PDB entry 7NVG | electron microscopy, 3.70 A resolution | chains N1 and O1 of the 147 polymer chains in the assembly

# Chain N1 (and O1)
Molecule: Flagellar M-ring protein
From: Salmonella enterica subsp. enterica serovar Typhimurium
Notes: chain O1 of this document is another copy of the same molecule, construct and numbering; everything in this record applies to it too
UniProtKB: P15928 (FLIF_SALTY); numbering as in UniProt (aligned over 1-560)
Sequence (560 residues; numbered 1 to 560; the number before each row is that of its first residue):
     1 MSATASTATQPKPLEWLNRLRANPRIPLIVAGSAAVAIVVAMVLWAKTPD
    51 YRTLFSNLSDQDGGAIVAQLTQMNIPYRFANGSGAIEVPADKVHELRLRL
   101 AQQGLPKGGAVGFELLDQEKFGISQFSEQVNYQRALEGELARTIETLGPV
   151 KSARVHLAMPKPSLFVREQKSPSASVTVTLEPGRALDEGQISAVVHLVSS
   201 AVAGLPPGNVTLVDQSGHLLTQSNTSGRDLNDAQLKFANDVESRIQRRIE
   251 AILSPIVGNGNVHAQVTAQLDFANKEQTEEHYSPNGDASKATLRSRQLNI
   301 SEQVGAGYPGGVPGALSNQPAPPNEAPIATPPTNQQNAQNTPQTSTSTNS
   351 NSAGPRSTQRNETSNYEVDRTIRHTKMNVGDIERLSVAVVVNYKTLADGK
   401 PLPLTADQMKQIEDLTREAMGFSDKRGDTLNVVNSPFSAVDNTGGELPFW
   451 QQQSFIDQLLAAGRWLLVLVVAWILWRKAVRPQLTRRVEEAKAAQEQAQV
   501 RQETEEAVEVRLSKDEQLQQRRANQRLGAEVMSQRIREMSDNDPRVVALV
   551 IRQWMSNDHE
Disordered / not traced: 1-124, 224-230, 305-354, 395-401, 439-560

# How chain N1 and chain O1 interact
Residue-residue contacts (151):
  Glu128(N1) with Phe126(O1)
  Tyr132(N1) with Phe126(O1), hydrophobic; Val130(O1), hydrophobic
  Ala135(N1) with Arg134(O1)
  Leu136(N1) with Arg134(O1)
  Glu139(N1) with Arg154(O1), salt bridge; His156(O1), salt bridge
  Leu140(N1) with His156(O1)
  Arg142(N1) with Arg154(O1)
  Thr143(N1) with Arg154(O1); His156(O1)
  Leu147(N1) with Val213(O1), hydrophobic; Asp214(O1); Gln215(O1); Ser216(O1); Gly217(O1)
  Gly148(N1) with Gln215(O1), hydrogen bond (backbone-backbone)
  Pro162(N1) with Phe165(O1)
  Phe165(N1) with Phe165(O1)
  Gln190(N1) with Ser216(O1), hydrogen bond (side chain-backbone); Gly217(O1); His218(O1), hydrogen bond (side chain-backbone)
  Ser192(N1) with Leu219(O1)
  Ala193(N1) with Val213(O1); Gly217(O1); His218(O1); Leu219(O1), hydrophobic
  His196(N1) with Leu219(O1); Ser223(O1)
  Leu197(N1) with Ser175(O1), hydrogen bond (backbone-side chain); Thr177(O1); Val213(O1), hydrophobic
  Ser200(N1) with Ser173(O1); Ala174(O1), hydrogen bond (side chain-backbone); Ser175(O1), hydrogen bond (side chain-backbone); Asn209(O1), hydrogen bond (side chain-backbone); Thr211(O1)
  Ala201(N1) with His156(O1); Leu157(O1); Ala158(O1); Ser175(O1)
  Val202(N1) with Ala158(O1)
  Ala203(N1) with Ala158(O1); Pro160(O1), hydrophobic
  Gly204(N1) with Lys170(O1)
  Phe237(N1) with Asn231(O1); Asp232(O1); Leu235(O1), hydrophobic
  Asp240(N1) with Leu235(O1)
  Val241(N1) with Leu235(O1), hydrophobic
  Arg244(N1) with Leu235(O1), hydrogen bond (side chain-backbone); Lys236(O1); Asn239(O1), hydrogen bond
  Ile245(N1) with Thr267(O1)
  Arg248(N1) with Asn239(O1); Glu242(O1), salt bridge; Gln265(O1); Val266(O1); Thr267(O1), hydrogen bond
  Ile252(N1) with Gln265(O1); Ala388(O1)
  Pro255(N1) with His263(O1); Phe437(O1); Ser438(O1)
  Ile256(N1) with Val390(O1), hydrophobic; Ser435(O1)
  Gly258(N1) with Ser438(O1)
  Ala288(N1) with Gly286(O1)
  Lys290(N1) with Pro284(O1)
  Ala291(N1) with Pro284(O1); Asn285(O1); Gly286(O1)
  Thr292(N1) with Tyr282(O1); Ser283(O1), hydrogen bond (side chain-backbone); Pro284(O1); Asn285(O1); Val368(O1)
  Leu293(N1) with Asn285(O1), hydrogen bond (backbone-side chain); Tyr366(O1); Val368(O1)
  Arg294(N1) with Ser364(O1); Asn365(O1); Tyr366(O1), hydrogen bond (backbone-backbone); Glu367(O1), salt bridge; Val368(O1)
  Ser295(N1) with Ser364(O1); Asn365(O1), hydrogen bond
  Arg296(N1) with Glu362(O1), salt bridge; Thr363(O1); Ser364(O1), hydrogen bond (backbone-backbone); Tyr366(O1), hydrogen bond
  Gln297(N1) with Glu362(O1); Thr363(O1), hydrogen bond
  Leu298(N1) with Arg360(O1); Asn361(O1); Glu362(O1), hydrogen bond (backbone-backbone)
  Asn299(N1) with Arg360(O1); Asn361(O1)
  Ile300(N1) with Gln359(O1); Arg360(O1), hydrogen bond (backbone-backbone)
  Ser301(N1) with Thr358(O1); Gln359(O1)
  Glu302(N1) with Ser357(O1); Thr358(O1), hydrogen bond (backbone-backbone)
  Gln303(N1) with Arg356(O1); Ser357(O1)
  Val304(N1) with Arg356(O1), hydrogen bond (backbone-backbone)
  Glu367(N1) with Tyr282(O1)
  Val368(N1) with Tyr282(O1)
  Asp369(N1) with Glu280(O1); His281(O1); Tyr282(O1), hydrogen bond (side chain-backbone)
  Arg370(N1) with Thr278(O1); Glu279(O1); Glu280(O1), salt bridge
  Thr371(N1) with Gln277(O1); Thr278(O1); Glu279(O1)
  Ile372(N1) with Glu276(O1); Gln277(O1); Thr278(O1), hydrogen bond (backbone-backbone)
  Arg373(N1) with Lys275(O1); Glu276(O1); Gln277(O1)
  His374(N1) with Asn274(O1); Lys275(O1); Glu276(O1), hydrogen bond (backbone-backbone)
  Thr375(N1) with Asn274(O1); Lys275(O1)
  Lys376(N1) with Ala273(O1); Asn274(O1), hydrogen bond (backbone-backbone)
  Met377(N1) with Ala273(O1), hydrophobic
  Asn378(N1) with Gln234(O1), hydrogen bond; Phe272(O1); Ala273(O1)
  Asp414(N1) with Asn431(O1)
  Leu415(N1) with Val390(O1), hydrophobic; Asn431(O1); Val433(O1), hydrophobic
  Glu418(N1) with Ser386(O1); Val387(O1), hydrogen bond (side chain-backbone); Ala388(O1); Thr429(O1); Leu430(O1), hydrogen bond (side chain-backbone)
  Ala419(N1) with Thr267(O1), hydrogen bond (backbone-side chain)
  Gly421(N1) with Thr267(O1); Arg384(O1), hydrogen bond (backbone-side chain); Ser386(O1)
  Ser423(N1) with Arg384(O1)
  Lys425(N1) with Arg384(O1)
  Arg426(N1) with Gln269(O1)
Other interface residues (no listed pair), chain N1 (79 interface residues in all): Thr146, Gly189, Ala251, Ser254, Val257, Ser289, Val379, Ile382, Gln411, Met420, Phe422
Other interface residues (no listed pair), chain O1 (82 interface residues in all): Val155, Lys161, Ala264, Pro355, Met377, Pro436

# Overview
79 residues of chain N1 face 82 of chain O1 across their interface, with 30 hydrogen bonds and 6 salt bridges.
Among the polar pairs are Glu139(N1)-Arg154(O1), Glu139(N1)-His156(O1) and Arg248(N1)-Glu242(O1).
Both chains are Flagellar M-ring protein (Salmonella enterica subsp. enterica serovar Typhimurium). Entry 7NVG
(Salmonella flagellar basal body refined in C1 map) was determined by electron microscopy, deposited together
with 7BGL, 7BHQ, 7BIN, 7BJ2 and 7BK0.
